PDB entry 2V6I | X-ray diffraction, 2.10 A resolution | chain A

Chain A:
Protein: RNA helicase
Source organism: Kokobera virus
Notes: fragment: helicase domain, residues 1678-2108
UniProtKB: Q32ZD5 (Q32ZD5_9FLAV); residues 1-431 here correspond to UniProt positions 1678-2108 (UniProt number = residue number + 1677)
Chain sequence (431 residues; row label = number of the first residue in the row):
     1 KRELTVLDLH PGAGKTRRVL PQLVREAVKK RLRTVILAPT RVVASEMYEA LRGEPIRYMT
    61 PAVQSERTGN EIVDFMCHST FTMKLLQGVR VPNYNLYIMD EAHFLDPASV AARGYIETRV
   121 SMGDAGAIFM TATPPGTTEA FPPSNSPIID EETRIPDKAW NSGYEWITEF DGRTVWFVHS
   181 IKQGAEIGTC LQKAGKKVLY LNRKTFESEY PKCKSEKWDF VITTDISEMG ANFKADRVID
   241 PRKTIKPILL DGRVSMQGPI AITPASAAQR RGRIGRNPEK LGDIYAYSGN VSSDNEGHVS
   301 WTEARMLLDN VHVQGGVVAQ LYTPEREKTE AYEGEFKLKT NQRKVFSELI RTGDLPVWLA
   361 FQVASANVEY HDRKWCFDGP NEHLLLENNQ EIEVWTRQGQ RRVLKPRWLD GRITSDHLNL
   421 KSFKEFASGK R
Disordered / not traced: 1, 60-68
Construct notes: conflict Leu86 (Phe1763 in Q32ZD5), Thr168 (Ile1845 in Q32ZD5)
Ligand contacts: pyrophosphate (POP): Pro11, Gly12, Ala13, Gly14, Lys15, Thr16, Glu101, Met229, Asn232, Gln269, Arg273, Arg276

Overview:
Chain A binds pyrophosphate.
Chain A is RNA helicase (Kokobera virus); the structure, Kokobera Virus Helicase, was determined by X-ray
diffraction, deposited together with 2V6J.
